Entry 8UQV (electron microscopy, 3.60 A resolution); this record covers chains B and D of the 4 polymer chains in the assembly.

== Chain B (and D) ==
Molecule: Trehalose synthase/amylase TreS
From: Mycobacterium tuberculosis
Notes: chain D of this document is another copy of the same molecule, construct and numbering; everything in this record applies to it too
Reference sequence: P9WQ18 (TRES_MYCTO); residue numbers follow UniProt; this construct covers 12-586
Chain sequence (575 residues; each row starts with the number of its first residue):
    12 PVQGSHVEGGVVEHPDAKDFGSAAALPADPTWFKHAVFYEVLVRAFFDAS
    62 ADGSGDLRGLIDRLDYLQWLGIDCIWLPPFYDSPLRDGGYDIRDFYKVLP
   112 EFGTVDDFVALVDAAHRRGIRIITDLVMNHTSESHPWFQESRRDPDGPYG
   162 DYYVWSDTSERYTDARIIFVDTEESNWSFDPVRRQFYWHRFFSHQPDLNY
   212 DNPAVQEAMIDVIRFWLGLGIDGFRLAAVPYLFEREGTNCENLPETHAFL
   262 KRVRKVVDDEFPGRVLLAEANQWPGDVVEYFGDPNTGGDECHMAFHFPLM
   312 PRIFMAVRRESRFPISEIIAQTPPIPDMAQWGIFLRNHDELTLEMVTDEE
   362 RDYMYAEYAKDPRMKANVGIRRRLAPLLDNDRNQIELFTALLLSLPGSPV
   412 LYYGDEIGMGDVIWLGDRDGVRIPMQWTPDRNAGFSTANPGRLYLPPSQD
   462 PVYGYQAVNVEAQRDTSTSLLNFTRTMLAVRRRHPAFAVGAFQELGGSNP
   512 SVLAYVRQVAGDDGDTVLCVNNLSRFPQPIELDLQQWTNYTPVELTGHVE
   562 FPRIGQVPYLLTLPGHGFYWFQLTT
Disordered / not traced: 12-39
Construct notes: conflict Ala-238 (Asp in P9WQ18)
Bound ions: Ca2+: Asp-208, Tyr-242, Glu-245
Residues lining bound ligands: alpha-D-glucopyranose / 6-azido-6-deoxy-alpha-D-glucopyranose: Asp-98, Tyr-101, Phe-180, Phe-202, Phe-203, Gln-206, Ala-239, Tyr-242, Glu-280, Asn-282, His-349, Leu-354, Ala-377, Arg-429
Swiss-Prot annotation at these positions:
  - active site: Glu-280 (Proton donor)
  - binding site (substrate): Asp-98, His-141, Gln-206, Arg-236, His-349, Asp-350
  - binding site (Ca(2+)): Asn-140, Asp-208, Tyr-242, Leu-243, Glu-245
Reported in the primary citation:
  - catalytic residues: Glu-280, Asp-350 (citing earlier work)
  - binding site for 6-azido-6-deoxy-alpha-D-glucopyranose: Glu-280, Asp-350
  - binding site for alpha-D-glucopyranose: Asp-350
  - conformationally variable residues (loop rearrangement): Glu-280, Asp-350, Leu-352
  - contacts within the chain: Met-311/Leu-352 (hydrophobic contact), Phe-315/Leu-352 (hydrophobic contact), Leu-352/Leu-354 (hydrophobic contact), Leu-352/Ile-381 (hydrophobic contact), Leu-352/Leu-388 (hydrophobic contact)

== Interface between chain B and chain D ==
Residue-residue contacts - 36 pairs, chain B then chain D:
  Asn-391(B) with Thr-477(D); Thr-479(D)
  Asp-392(B) with Thr-479(D)
  Arg-393(B) with Arg-393(D)
  Val-463(B) with Ala-473(D)
  Ala-473(B) with Pro-462(D); Val-463(D)
  Thr-477(B) with Asn-391(D); Val-463(D)
  Ser-478(B) with Asp-392(D)
  Thr-479(B) with Asp-392(D), hydrogen bond
  Phe-537(B) with Gly-558(D); Val-560(D), hydrophobic
  Pro-538(B) with Glu-555(D); Val-560(D)
  Gln-539(B) with Val-560(D)
  Pro-540(B) with Phe-562(D)
  Glu-555(B) with Pro-538(D)
  Thr-557(B) with Phe-537(D)
  Gly-558(B) with Phe-537(D)
  Val-560(B) with Pro-538(D); Gln-539(D); Pro-540(D)
  Glu-561(B) with Pro-540(D)
  Phe-562(B) with Thr-573(D)
  Pro-563(B) with Leu-571(D), hydrophobic
  Leu-572(B) with Thr-573(D)
  Thr-573(B) with Phe-562(D); Leu-572(D); Thr-573(D); Tyr-580(D)
  Leu-574(B) with Tyr-580(D), hydrogen bond (backbone-side chain)
  Pro-575(B) with Pro-575(D), hydrophobic; Tyr-580(D)
  Tyr-580(B) with Pro-538(D), hydrophobic; Thr-573(D)
Also at the interface, not in a pair above, chain B (30 interface residues in all): Asp-390, Asn-394, Pro-462, Gln-467, Glu-542, Leu-571
Also at the interface, not in a pair above, chain D (26 interface residues in all): Asp-390, Gln-467, Ala-468, Glu-561, Pro-563

== Summary ==
30 residues of chain B and 26 residues of chain D are in contact; the contacts include 2 hydrogen bonds. Among
the polar pairs are Thr-479(B)/Asp-392(D) and Leu-574(B)/Tyr-580(D). Ligands of chain B: alpha-D-glucopyranose
/ 6-azido-6-deoxy-alpha-D-glucopyranose. The paper reports catalytic residues Glu-280(B) and Asp-350(B); a
binding site for 6-azido-6-deoxy-alpha-D-glucopyranose at Glu-280(B) and Asp-350(B).
Chain B and chain D are both Trehalose synthase/amylase TreS (Mycobacterium tuberculosis); the structure,
Trehalose Synthase (TreS) of Mycobacterium tuberculosis in complex with 6-TreAz compound, was determined by
electron microscopy (same publication as 8UZH).
